8OJ4 - chains D and E of the 7 polymer chains in the assembly; structure by electron microscopy, 4.35 A resolution (low resolution: residue-level contacts below are approximate; hydrogen-bond / salt-bridge calls are withheld).

== Chain D (and E) ==
Protein: Intermembrane phospholipid transport system binding protein MlaD
Source organism: Escherichia coli
Notes: chain E of this document is another copy of the same molecule, construct and numbering; everything in this record applies to it too
UniProt: P64604 (MLAD_ECOLI); numbering as in UniProt (aligned over 1-183)
Chain sequence (183 residues; each row starts with the number of its first residue):
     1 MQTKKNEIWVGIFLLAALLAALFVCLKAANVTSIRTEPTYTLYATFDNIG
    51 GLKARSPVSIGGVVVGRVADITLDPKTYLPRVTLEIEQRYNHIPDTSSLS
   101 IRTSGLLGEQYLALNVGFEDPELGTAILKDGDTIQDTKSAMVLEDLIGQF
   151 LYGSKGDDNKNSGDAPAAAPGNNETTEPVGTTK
Unresolved in the structure: 1-32, 153-183 (chain E: 1-34, 153-183)
What the authors report for this chain:
  - mutagenesis - F118E, E119K, D120K, Q149C/L151C, L151C: abolished growth in response to SDS/EDTA
  - mutagenesis - E122K: unchanged growth
  - mutagenesis - Q149C: unchanged growth in response to SDS/EDTA

== Interface between chain D and chain E ==
Pairs across the interface - 8 pairs, chain D then chain E:
  Gly61(D) with Ile49(E); Pro80(E)
  His92(D) with Tyr78(E)
  Thr103(D) with Glu144(E)
  Leu106(D) with Leu143(E)
  Leu107(D) with Leu107(E)
  Phe150(D) with Leu151(E); Tyr152(E)
Other interface residues (no listed pair), chain D (12 interface residues in all): Ile60, Gly62, Val63, Arg102, Gly105, Met141
Other interface residues (no listed pair), chain E (12 interface residues in all): Asp47, Asn48, Gly50, Leu73

== In short ==
The chain D/chain E interface involves 12 residues from each chain. From the paper: F118E, E119K and D120K of
chain D, among others, abolish growth in response to SDS/EDTA; E122K of chain D leaves growth unchanged; 7
substitutions were tested in all.
Both chains are Intermembrane phospholipid transport system binding protein MlaD (Escherichia coli). Entry
8OJ4 (Structure of the MlaCD complex (1:6 stoichiometry)) was determined by electron microscopy (same
publication as 8OJG).
